Entry 6RDT (electron microscopy, 3.40 A resolution); this record covers chains 2 and 4 of the 31 polymer chains in the assembly.

== Chain 2 ==
Name: ASA-2: Polytomella F-ATP synthase associated subunit 2
Source organism: Polytomella sp. Pringsheim 198.80
Notes: engineered mutation(s): P165F, N167S
Sequence (441 residues; row label = number of the first residue in the row):
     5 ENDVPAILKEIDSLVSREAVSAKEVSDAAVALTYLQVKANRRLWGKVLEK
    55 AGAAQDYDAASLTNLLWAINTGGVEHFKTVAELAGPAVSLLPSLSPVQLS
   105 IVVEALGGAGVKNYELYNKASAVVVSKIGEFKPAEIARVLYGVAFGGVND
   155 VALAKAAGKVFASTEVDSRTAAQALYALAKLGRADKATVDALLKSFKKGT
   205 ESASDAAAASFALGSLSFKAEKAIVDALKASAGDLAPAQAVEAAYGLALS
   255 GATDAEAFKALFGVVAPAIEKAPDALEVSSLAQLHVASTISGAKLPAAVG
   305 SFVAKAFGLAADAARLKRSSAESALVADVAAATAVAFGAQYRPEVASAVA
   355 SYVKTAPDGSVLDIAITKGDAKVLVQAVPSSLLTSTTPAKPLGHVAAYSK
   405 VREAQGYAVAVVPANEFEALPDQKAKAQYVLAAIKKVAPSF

== Chain 4 ==
Name: Mitochondrial ATP synthase associated protein ASA4
Source organism: Polytomella sp. Pringsheim 198.80
Reference sequence: D7NIZ2 (D7NIZ2_9CHLO); residues 1-294 here = UniProt positions 1-294
Sequence (294 residues; row label = number of the first residue in the row):
     1 ATEPAVSKKEVLYFLSSKDAESSTAVKSYLKSLYAGAQVEATETDASELI
    51 AQLEKKYLSAQVVEPGVHNIALPLGESGSAPVKRYAAELFNLGAQAGFEC
   101 PFIEVSKKFGQETATSETVKDVLNKTKSYVSADYNAALNEVLSSVEAEIN
   151 GPVLFDGKTEGFKKFAAKAKAVAVSRGLPADTILAYCAGSANEDAADKVS
   201 KEFFTWFESAYTADAAAEVKAIEAEAASILDRHLAKPVAQIRKEQASAYA
   251 SLLKRAETAKGAKWAEKYLEDVKAVQWFDASVAEAPASGPKVAA
Not modelled in the structure: 1-4

== How chain 2 and chain 4 interact ==
Residue-residue contacts (66; chain 2 residue first):
  Phe81(2) - Ala87(4)  hydrophobic
  Phe81(2) - Glu88(4)
  Lys82(2) - Arg84(4)
  Ala85(2) - Ala80(4)
  Ala85(2) - Arg84(4)
  Glu86(2) - Pro81(4)
  Glu86(2) - Arg84(4)  salt bridge
  Gly89(2) - Ala80(4)
  Lys116(2) - Ala87(4)
  Lys116(2) - Phe90(4)
  Lys116(2) - Tyr211(4)
  Asn117(2) - Lys83(4)  hydrogen bond
  Asn117(2) - Glu208(4)
  Tyr118(2) - Phe204(4)
  Tyr118(2) - Glu208(4)  hydrogen bond (backbone-side chain)
  Glu119(2) - Lys83(4)  salt bridge
  Glu119(2) - Glu208(4)  hydrogen bond (backbone-side chain)
  Asn122(2) - Lys201(4)
  Asn122(2) - Thr205(4)  hydrogen bond
  Ser125(2) - Lys201(4)  hydrogen bond
  Asn153(2) - Asp197(4)
  Asp154(2) - Asp197(4)
  Asp154(2) - Lys201(4)  salt bridge
  Val155(2) - Glu193(4)
  Val155(2) - Asp197(4)  hydrogen bond (backbone-side chain)
  Ala156(2) - Asp197(4)  hydrogen bond (backbone-side chain)
  Lys159(2) - Glu193(4)  salt bridge
  Lys159(2) - Asp194(4)  salt bridge
  Arg187(2) - Glu193(4)  salt bridge
  Ile273(2) - Tyr34(4)
  Glu274(2) - Tyr34(4)
  Pro277(2) - Lys31(4)
  Pro277(2) - Tyr34(4)  hydrophobic
  Asp278(2) - Lys27(4)
  Asp278(2) - Lys31(4)
  Val282(2) - Leu15(4)  hydrophobic
  Val282(2) - Leu30(4)  hydrophobic
  Ala302(2) - Tyr34(4)
  Phe306(2) - Leu30(4)
  Phe306(2) - Leu33(4)
  Phe306(2) - Tyr34(4)  hydrophobic
  Lys309(2) - Leu33(4)  hydrogen bond (side chain-backbone)
  Lys309(2) - Ala37(4)  hydrogen bond (side chain-backbone)
  Leu313(2) - Leu12(4)
  Leu313(2) - Leu15(4)
  Leu313(2) - Tyr29(4)  hydrophobic
  Leu313(2) - Leu33(4)  hydrophobic
  Asp316(2) - Lys8(4)  salt bridge
  Asp316(2) - Leu12(4)
  Asp316(2) - Thr42(4)  hydrogen bond
  Ala317(2) - Leu12(4)
  Ala317(2) - Leu15(4)  hydrophobic
  Leu320(2) - Lys9(4)
  Leu320(2) - Leu12(4)  hydrophobic
  Leu320(2) - Lys55(4)  hydrogen bond (backbone-side chain)
  Lys321(2) - Leu12(4)
  Lys321(2) - Tyr13(4)  hydrogen bond (side chain-backbone)
  Lys321(2) - Ser16(4)
  Arg322(2) - Glu99(4)
  Ser323(2) - Glu99(4)
  Ser324(2) - Glu99(4)
  Ser324(2) - Lys107(4)
  Val357(2) - Thr44(4)  hydrogen bond (backbone-side chain)
  Asp362(2) - Val39(4)
  Gly363(2) - Thr42(4)  hydrogen bond (backbone-side chain)
  Val365(2) - Thr42(4)
Also at the interface, not in a pair above, chain 2 (40 interface residues in all): Ala88, Gly151, Leu285
Also at the interface, not in a pair above, chain 4 (40 interface residues in all): Gly36, Glu40, Ala71, Asn91, Gln95, Gly97

== Overview ==
The chain 2/chain 4 interface involves 40 residues from each chain; the contacts include 14 hydrogen bonds and
7 salt bridges. Polar contacts include Glu86(2)-Arg84(4), Glu119(2)-Lys83(4) and Asp154(2)-Lys201(4).
Here chain 2 is ASA-2: Polytomella F-ATP synthase associated subunit 2 and chain 4 is Mitochondrial ATP
synthase associated protein ASA4, both from Polytomella sp. Pringsheim 198.80. Entry 6RDT (Cryo-EM structure
of Polytomella F-ATP synthase, Rotary substate 1E, composite map) was determined by electron microscopy,
deposited together with 6RD4, 6RD5, 6RD6, 6RD7, 6RD8, 6RD9 and 46 further entries.
